9E4Z - chains B and E of the 8 polymer chains in the assembly; structure by electron microscopy, 3.70 A resolution.

# Chain B
Protein: Isoform Flip of Glutamate receptor 2
Source organism: Rattus norvegicus
UniProtKB: P19491 (GRIA2_RAT), isoform P19491-2; aligned to UniProt positions 25-835 over residues 10-820 (the alignment contains insertions or deletions, so no single offset holds)
Amino-acid sequence (811 residues; each row starts with the number of its first residue):
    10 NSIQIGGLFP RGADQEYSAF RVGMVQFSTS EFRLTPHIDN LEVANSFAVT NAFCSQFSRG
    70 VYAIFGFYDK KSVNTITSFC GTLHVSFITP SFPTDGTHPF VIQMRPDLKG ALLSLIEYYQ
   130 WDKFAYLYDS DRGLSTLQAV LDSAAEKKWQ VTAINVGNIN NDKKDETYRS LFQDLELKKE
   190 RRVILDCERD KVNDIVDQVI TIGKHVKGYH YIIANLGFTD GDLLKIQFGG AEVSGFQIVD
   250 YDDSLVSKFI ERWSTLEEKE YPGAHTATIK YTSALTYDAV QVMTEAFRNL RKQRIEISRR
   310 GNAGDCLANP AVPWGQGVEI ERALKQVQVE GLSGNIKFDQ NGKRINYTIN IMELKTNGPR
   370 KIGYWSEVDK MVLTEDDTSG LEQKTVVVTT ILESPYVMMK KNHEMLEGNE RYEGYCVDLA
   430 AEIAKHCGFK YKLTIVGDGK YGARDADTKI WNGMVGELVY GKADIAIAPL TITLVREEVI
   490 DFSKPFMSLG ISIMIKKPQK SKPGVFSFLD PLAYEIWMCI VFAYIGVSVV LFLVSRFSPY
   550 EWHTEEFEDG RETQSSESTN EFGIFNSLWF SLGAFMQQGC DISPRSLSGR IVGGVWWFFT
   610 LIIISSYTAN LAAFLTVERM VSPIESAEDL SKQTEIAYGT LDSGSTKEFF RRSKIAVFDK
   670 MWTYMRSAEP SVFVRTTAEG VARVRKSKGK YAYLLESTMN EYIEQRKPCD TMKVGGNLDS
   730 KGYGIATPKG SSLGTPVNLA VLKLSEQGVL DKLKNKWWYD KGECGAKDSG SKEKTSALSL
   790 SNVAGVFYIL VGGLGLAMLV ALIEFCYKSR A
Not modelled in the structure: 550-564, 820
Construct notes: conflict Glu-241 (Asn256 in P19491), Leu-382 (Val397 in P19491), Glu-384 (Gly405 in P19491), Asp-385 (Asn406 in P19491), Gln-392 (Asn413 in P19491)
Curated features (UniProtKB/Swiss-Prot):
  - glycosylation: Asn-355 (N-linked (GlcNAc...) asparagine)
Cystine bridges: Cys-63/Cys-315, Cys-718/Cys-773
Residues lining bound ligands:
  - cyclothiazide (CYZ), molecule 1: Ile-481, Pro-494, Ser-497, Ser-729, Lys-730, Gly-731
  - cyclothiazide (CYZ), molecule 2: Lys-493, Pro-494, Phe-495, Met-496, Ser-497, Leu-751, Ser-754, Leu-759, Asp-760, Lys-763
  - glutamic acid (GLU): Tyr-450, Pro-478, Leu-479, Thr-480, Arg-485, Leu-650, Gly-653, Ser-654, Thr-655, Lys-656, Glu-705, Tyr-732

# Chain E
Protein: Voltage-dependent calcium channel gamma-2 subunit
Source organism: Mus musculus
UniProtKB: O88602 (CCG2_MOUSE); residues 1002-1207 here correspond to UniProt positions 3-208 (UniProt number = residue number - 999)
Amino-acid sequence (208 residues; numbered 1002 to 1209; the number before each row is that of its first residue):
  1002 LFDRGVQMLL TTVGAFAAFS LMTIAVGTDY WLYSRGVCKT KSVSENETSK KNEEVMTHSG
  1062 LWRTCCLEGN FKGLCKQIDH FPEDADYEAD TAEYFLRAVR ASSIFPILSV ILLFMGGLCI
  1122 AASEFYKTRH NIILSAGIFF VSAGLSNIIG IIVYISANAG DPSKSDSKKN SYSYGWSFYF
  1182 GALSFIIAEM VGVLAVHMFI DRHKQLTG
Not modelled in the structure: 1043-1050, 1162-1169
Construct notes: expression tag (1208-1209)
Curated features (UniProtKB/Swiss-Prot):
  - glycosylation: Asn-1047 (N-linked (GlcNAc...) asparagine)
Cystine bridges: Cys-1039/Cys-1067, Cys-1066/Cys-1076

# How chain B and chain E interact
Pairs across the interface (30; chain B residue first):
  Lys-505(B) with Asp-1085(E); Ala-1086(E)
  Gln-508(B) with Asp-1085(E), hydrogen bond (side chain-backbone); Ala-1086(E); Tyr-1088(E)
  Ser-510(B) with Asp-1091(E)
  Lys-511(B) with Glu-1094(E), salt bridge; Leu-1097(E); Ser-1157(E), hydrogen bond (side chain-backbone)
  Val-630(B) with Asp-1091(E)
  Lys-697(B) with Glu-1084(E); Asp-1085(E), salt bridge
  Lys-699(B) with Asp-1087(E), salt bridge
  Thr-784(B) with Lys-1170(E), hydrogen bond
  Ser-785(B) with Lys-1170(E), hydrogen bond (backbone-side chain)
  Leu-789(B) with Ile-1156(E), hydrophobic
  Ser-790(B) with Ser-1157(E), hydrogen bond
  Ala-793(B) with Ile-1153(E), hydrophobic; Ser-1157(E)
  Phe-796(B) with Ile-1153(E), hydrophobic
  Tyr-797(B) with Ile-1150(E), hydrophobic; Ile-1153(E), hydrogen bond (side chain-backbone); Val-1154(E); Ser-1157(E)
  Val-800(B) with Leu-1146(E); Ile-1149(E), hydrophobic
  Met-807(B) with Val-1142(E), hydrophobic; Leu-1146(E), hydrophobic
  Phe-814(B) with Asn-1132(E); Leu-1135(E), hydrophobic
Other interface residues (no listed pair), chain B (23 interface residues in all): Lys-506, Pro-507, Val-514, Leu-803, Gly-804, Leu-811
Other interface residues (no listed pair), chain E (23 interface residues in all): Pro-1083, Ala-1093, Ile-1139, Phe-1200

# Summary
Chain B and chain E each contribute 23 residues to their interface, with 6 hydrogen bonds and 3 salt bridges.
Polar pairs include Lys-511(B)/Glu-1094(E), Lys-697(B)/Asp-1085(E) and Lys-699(B)/Asp-1087(E). Bound to chain
B: glutamic acid and cyclothiazide.
Chain B is Isoform Flip of Glutamate receptor 2 (Rattus norvegicus) and chain E is Voltage-dependent calcium
channel gamma-2 subunit (Mus musculus); the structure, GluA2-gamma2 complex bound glutamate and cyclothiazide,
was determined by electron microscopy, deposited together with 9E4Y.
